Entry 7ANT (X-ray diffraction, 1.52 A resolution); this record covers chain A.

# Chain A
Molecule: Cytochrome P450
From: Polaromonas sp. (strain JS666 / ATCC BAA-500)
Reference sequence: Q11ZY2 (Q11ZY2_POLSJ); residues 1-418 here = UniProt positions 1-418
Amino-acid sequence (418 residues; numbered 1 to 418; the number before each row is that of its first residue):
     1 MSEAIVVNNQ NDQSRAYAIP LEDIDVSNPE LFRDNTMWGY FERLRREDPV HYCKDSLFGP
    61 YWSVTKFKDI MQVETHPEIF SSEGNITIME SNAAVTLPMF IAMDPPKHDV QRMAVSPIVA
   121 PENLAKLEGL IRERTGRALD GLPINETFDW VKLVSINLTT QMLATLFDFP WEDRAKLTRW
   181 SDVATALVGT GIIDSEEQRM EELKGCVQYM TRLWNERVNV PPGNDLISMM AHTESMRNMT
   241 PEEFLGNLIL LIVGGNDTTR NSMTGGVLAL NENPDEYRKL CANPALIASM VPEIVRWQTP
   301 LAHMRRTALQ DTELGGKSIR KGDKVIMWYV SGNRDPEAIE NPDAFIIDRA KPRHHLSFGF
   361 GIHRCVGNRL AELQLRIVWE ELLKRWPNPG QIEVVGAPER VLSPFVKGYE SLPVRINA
Unresolved in the structure: 1-16, 91-96
Bound ions: heme c Fe: Cys365 (together with 1,2-ethanediol)
Ligand contacts: heme c (HEC): Glu74, Phe100, Ile101, His108, Arg112, Val119, Leu250, Leu251, Gly254, Gly255, Thr258, Thr259, Ser262, Val295, Pro300, Leu301, Met304, Arg306, Tyr329, Ser357, Phe358, Gly359, Phe360, Ile362, His363, Arg364, Cys365, Val366, Gly367, Leu370, Ala371

# In short
Ligands of chain A: heme c.
Chain A is Cytochrome P450 (Polaromonas sp. (strain JS666 / ATCC BAA-500)); the structure, Structure of
CYP153A from Polaromonas sp, was determined by X-ray diffraction, deposited together with 7AO7.
